Entry 4QWJ (X-ray diffraction, 2.90 A resolution); this record covers chains B and C of the 28 polymer chains in the assembly.

# Chain B
Name: Proteasome subunit alpha type-3
Organism: Saccharomyces cerevisiae
UniProtKB: P23638 (PSA3_YEAST); residues 0-257 here correspond to UniProt positions 1-258 (UniProt number = residue number + 1)
Sequence (258 residues; each row starts with the number of its first residue; numbering starts at 0):
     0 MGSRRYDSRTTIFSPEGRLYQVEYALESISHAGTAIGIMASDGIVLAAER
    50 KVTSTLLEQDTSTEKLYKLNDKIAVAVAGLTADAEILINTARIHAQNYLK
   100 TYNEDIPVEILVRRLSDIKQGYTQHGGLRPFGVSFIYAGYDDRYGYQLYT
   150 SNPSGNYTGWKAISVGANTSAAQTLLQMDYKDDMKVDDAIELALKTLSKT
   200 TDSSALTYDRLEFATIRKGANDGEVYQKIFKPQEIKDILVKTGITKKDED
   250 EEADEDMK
Not modelled in the structure: 0, 245-257
Curated features (UniProtKB/Swiss-Prot):
  - cross-link (Glycyl lysine isopeptide (Lys-Gly)): Lys99 (interchain with G-Cter in ubiquitin), Lys198 (interchain with G-Cter in ubiquitin), Lys230 (interchain with G-Cter in ubiquitin)

# Chain C
Name: Proteasome subunit alpha type-4
Organism: Saccharomyces cerevisiae
UniProtKB: P40303 (PSA4_YEAST); residues -1 to 252 here correspond to UniProt positions 1-254 (UniProt number = residue number + 2)
Sequence (254 residues; each row starts with the number of its first residue; numbers below 1 keep their minus sign (Met-1 is residue -1)):
    -1 MSGYDRALSIFSPDGHIFQVEYALEAVKRGTCAVGVKGKNCVVLGCERRS
    49 TLKLQDTRITPSKVSKIDSHVVLSFSGLNADSRILIEKARVEAQSHRLTL
    99 EDPVTVEYLTRYVAGVQQRYTQSGGVRPFGVSTLIAGFDPRDDEPKLYQT
   149 EPSGIYSSWSAQTIGRNSKTVREFLEKNYDRKEPPATVEECVKLTVRSLL
   199 EVVQTGAKNIEITVVKPDSDIVALSSEEINQYVTQIEQEKQEQQEQDKKK
   249 KSNH
Not modelled in the structure: -1 to 0, 241-252
Curated features (UniProtKB/Swiss-Prot):
  - modified residue: Thr58 (Phosphothreonine)

# How chain B and chain C interact
Pairs across the interface - 76 pairs, chain B then chain C:
  Arg3(B) with Arg4(C)
  Asp6(B) with Tyr2(C), hydrogen bond; Arg4(C), salt bridge
  Arg8(B) with Arg4(C)
  Thr10(B) with Leu6(C); Arg125(C)
  Ile11(B) with Leu6(C), hydrophobic; Gln17(C)
  Phe12(B) with Gln17(C), hydrogen bond (backbone-side chain); Tyr20(C), hydrophobic; Ala21(C), hydrophobic; Leu76(C), hydrophobic; Arg125(C); Pro126(C); Gly128(C)
  Ser13(B) with Tyr20(C)
  Pro14(B) with Tyr20(C), hydrophobic; Glu23(C)
  Glu15(B) with Glu23(C); Arg27(C), hydrogen bond (backbone-side chain)
  Gly16(B) with Tyr20(C); Glu23(C); Ala24(C); Arg27(C), hydrogen bond (backbone-side chain)
  Arg17(B) with Arg27(C)
  Leu18(B) with Arg125(C)
  Met38(B) with Asp54(C)
  Arg112(B) with Arg81(C)
  Ser115(B) with Arg81(C), hydrogen bond (backbone-side chain)
  Asp116(B) with Arg81(C), salt bridge; Ile82(C)
  Gln119(B) with Ala78(C); Asp79(C); Ile82(C)
  Thr122(B) with Arg125(C), hydrogen bond (backbone-side chain)
  Gln123(B) with Tyr118(C); Gly123(C); Val124(C); Arg125(C), hydrogen bond (backbone-backbone); Phe127(C)
  His124(B) with Gly123(C); Val124(C)
  Gly125(B) with Tyr2(C); Gly123(C)
  Gly126(B) with Tyr2(C)
  Tyr143(B) with Arg56(C), hydrogen bond (backbone-side chain); Ile57(C), hydrophobic
  Tyr145(B) with Arg56(C), hydrogen bond (backbone-side chain)
  Gln146(B) with Ile57(C)
  Leu147(B) with Ile57(C)
  Tyr148(B) with Ile57(C)
  Ser153(B) with Ala78(C)
  Gly154(B) with Ala78(C); Arg81(C), hydrogen bond (backbone-side chain)
  Asn155(B) with Asn77(C), hydrogen bond; Ala78(C)
  Tyr156(B) with Pro59(C), hydrophobic; Arg81(C)
  Gly158(B) with Gln53(C); Asp54(C), hydrogen bond (backbone-backbone); Ile57(C); Thr58(C), hydrogen bond (backbone-side chain)
  Trp159(B) with Leu50(C), hydrophobic; Lys51(C); Leu52(C); Gln53(C); Asp54(C)
  Lys160(B) with Leu52(C), hydrogen bond (backbone-backbone); Gln53(C); Asp54(C)
  Ala161(B) with Leu52(C)
  Gln172(B) with Lys51(C); Leu52(C)
  Leu175(B) with Leu52(C)
  Gln176(B) with Lys51(C); Leu52(C)
Also at the interface, not in a pair above, chain B (41 interface residues in all): Glu108, Thr157, Tyr179

# Summary
41 residues of chain B face 31 of chain C across their interface; the contacts include 14 hydrogen bonds and 2
salt bridges. Among the polar pairs are Asp6(B)-Arg4(C), Asp116(B)-Arg81(C) and Asp6(B)-Tyr2(C).
Here chain B is Proteasome subunit alpha type-3 and chain C is Proteasome subunit alpha type-4, both from
Saccharomyces cerevisiae. Entry 4QWJ (yCP beta5-A49T-mutant in complex with carfilzomib) was determined by
X-ray diffraction (same publication as 4QUX, 4QUY, 4QV0, 4QV1, 4QV3, 4QV4 and 42 further entries).
